3C9N - chains A and B of the 3 polymer chains in the assembly; structure by X-ray diffraction, 1.87 A resolution.

# Chain A
Name: HLA class I histocompatibility antigen, B-15 alpha chain
From: Homo sapiens
UniProtKB: P30464 (1B15_HUMAN); residues 1-276 here correspond to UniProt positions 25-300 (UniProt number = residue number + 24)
Sequence (276 residues; numbered 1 to 276; the number before each row is that of its first residue):
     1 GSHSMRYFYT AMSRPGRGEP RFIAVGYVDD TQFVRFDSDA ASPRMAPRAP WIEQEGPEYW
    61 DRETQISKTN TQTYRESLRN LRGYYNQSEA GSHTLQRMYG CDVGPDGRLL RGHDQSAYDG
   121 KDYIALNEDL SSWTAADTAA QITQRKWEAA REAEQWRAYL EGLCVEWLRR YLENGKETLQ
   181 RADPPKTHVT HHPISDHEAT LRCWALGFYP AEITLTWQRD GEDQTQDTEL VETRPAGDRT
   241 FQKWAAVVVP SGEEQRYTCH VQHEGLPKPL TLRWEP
Disulfide bonds: Cys-101/Cys-164, Cys-203/Cys-259

# Chain B
Name: Beta-2-microglobulin
From: Homo sapiens
UniProtKB: P61769 (B2MG_HUMAN); residues 1-99 here correspond to UniProt positions 21-119 (UniProt number = residue number + 20)
Sequence (99 residues; each row starts with the number of its first residue):
     1 IQRTPKIQVY SRHPAENGKS NFLNCYVSGF HPSDIEVDLL KNGERIEKVE HSDLSFSKDW
    61 SFYLLYYTEF TPTEKDEYAC RVNHVTLSQP KIVKWDRDM
Disulfide bonds: Cys-25/Cys-80
Swiss-Prot annotation at these positions:
  - modified residue: Gln-2 (Pyrrolidone carboxylic acid)
  - glycosylation: Ile-1 (N-linked (Glc) (glycation) isoleucine), Lys-19 (N-linked (Glc) (glycation) lysine), Lys-41 (N-linked (Glc) (glycation) lysine), Lys-48 (N-linked (Glc) (glycation) lysine), Lys-58 (N-linked (Glc) (glycation) lysine), Lys-91 (N-linked (Glc) (glycation) lysine), Lys-94 (N-linked (Glc) (glycation) lysine)

# How chain A and chain B interact
Pairs across the interface (60):
  Phe-8(A) / Ser-55(B)
  Phe-8(A) / Phe-56(B)  hydrophobic
  Tyr-9(A) / Phe-56(B)
  Thr-10(A) / Phe-56(B)
  Thr-10(A) / Phe-62(B)
  Met-12(A) / Pro-32(B)  hydrophobic
  Met-12(A) / Ser-33(B)
  Arg-17(A) / Asp-34(B)  salt bridge
  Ile-23(A) / Leu-54(B)  hydrophobic
  Val-25(A) / Asp-53(B)
  Val-25(A) / Leu-54(B)
  Val-25(A) / Ser-55(B)
  Tyr-27(A) / Ser-55(B)
  Tyr-27(A) / Tyr-63(B)  hydrogen bond
  Gln-32(A) / Asp-53(B)  hydrogen bond
  Arg-35(A) / Asp-53(B)  salt bridge
  Arg-48(A) / Asp-53(B)  salt bridge
  Gln-96(A) / His-31(B)  hydrogen bond
  Gln-96(A) / Phe-56(B)
  Gln-96(A) / Trp-60(B)  hydrogen bond (side chain-backbone)
  Gln-96(A) / Phe-62(B)
  Arg-97(A) / Phe-56(B)
  Met-98(A) / Phe-56(B)  hydrophobic
  Met-98(A) / Lys-58(B)
  Met-98(A) / Trp-60(B)  hydrophobic
  Gln-115(A) / Trp-60(B)
  Ser-116(A) / Trp-60(B)
  Ala-117(A) / Trp-60(B)  hydrophobic
  Asp-119(A) / Ile-1(B)  hydrogen bond (backbone-backbone)
  Asp-119(A) / His-31(B)
  Gly-120(A) / Ile-1(B)
  Gly-120(A) / His-31(B)
  Lys-121(A) / Ile-1(B)
  Asp-122(A) / Trp-60(B)  hydrogen bond
  His-192(A) / Asp-98(B)
  Arg-202(A) / Asp-98(B)  hydrogen bond (side chain-backbone)
  Arg-202(A) / Met-99(B)
  Trp-204(A) / Asp-98(B)
  Trp-204(A) / Met-99(B)
  Val-231(A) / Gln-8(B)
  Glu-232(A) / Gln-8(B)  hydrogen bond (backbone-side chain)
  Glu-232(A) / Tyr-26(B)  hydrogen bond
  Glu-232(A) / Ser-28(B)  hydrogen bond
  Thr-233(A) / Tyr-26(B)
  Arg-234(A) / Gln-8(B)  hydrogen bond
  Arg-234(A) / Tyr-10(B)
  Arg-234(A) / Met-99(B)  hydrogen bond (side chain-backbone)
  Pro-235(A) / Tyr-10(B)  hydrogen bond (backbone-side chain)
  Pro-235(A) / Asn-24(B)
  Pro-235(A) / Tyr-26(B)
  Pro-235(A) / Leu-65(B)  hydrophobic
  Ala-236(A) / Arg-12(B)  hydrogen bond (backbone-side chain)
  Ala-236(A) / Asn-24(B)  hydrogen bond (backbone-side chain)
  Gly-237(A) / Arg-12(B)
  Gly-237(A) / Leu-65(B)
  Asp-238(A) / Arg-12(B)
  Gln-242(A) / Tyr-10(B)
  Gln-242(A) / Ser-11(B)  hydrogen bond (side chain-backbone)
  Gln-242(A) / Arg-12(B)  hydrogen bond (side chain-backbone)
  Trp-244(A) / Met-99(B)  hydrogen bond (side chain-backbone)
Other interface residues (no listed pair), chain A (35 interface residues in all): Thr-94
Other interface residues (no listed pair), chain B (26 interface residues in all): His-13, Ser-57, Arg-97

# Overview
35 residues of chain A face 26 of chain B across their interface; the contacts include 18 hydrogen bonds and 3
salt bridges. Polar pairs include Arg-17(A)/Asp-34(B), Arg-35(A)/Asp-53(B) and Arg-48(A)/Asp-53(B).
Chain A is HLA class I histocompatibility antigen, B-15 alpha chain and chain B is Beta-2-microglobulin, both
from Homo sapiens; the structure, Crystal Structure of a SARS Corona Virus Derived Peptide Bound to the Human
Major Histocompatibility Complex ..., was determined by X-ray diffraction.
